PDB entry 8CGS | X-ray diffraction, 1.84 A resolution | chains A and D of the 4 polymer chains in the assembly

[Chain A]
Protein: Arsenite oxidase subunit AioA
From: Alcaligenes faecalis
Notes: EC 1.20.9.1
Reference sequence: Q7SIF4 (AIOA_ALCFA); residues 4-825 here correspond to UniProt positions 5-826 (UniProt number = residue number + 1)
Sequence (822 residues; row label = number of the first residue in the row):
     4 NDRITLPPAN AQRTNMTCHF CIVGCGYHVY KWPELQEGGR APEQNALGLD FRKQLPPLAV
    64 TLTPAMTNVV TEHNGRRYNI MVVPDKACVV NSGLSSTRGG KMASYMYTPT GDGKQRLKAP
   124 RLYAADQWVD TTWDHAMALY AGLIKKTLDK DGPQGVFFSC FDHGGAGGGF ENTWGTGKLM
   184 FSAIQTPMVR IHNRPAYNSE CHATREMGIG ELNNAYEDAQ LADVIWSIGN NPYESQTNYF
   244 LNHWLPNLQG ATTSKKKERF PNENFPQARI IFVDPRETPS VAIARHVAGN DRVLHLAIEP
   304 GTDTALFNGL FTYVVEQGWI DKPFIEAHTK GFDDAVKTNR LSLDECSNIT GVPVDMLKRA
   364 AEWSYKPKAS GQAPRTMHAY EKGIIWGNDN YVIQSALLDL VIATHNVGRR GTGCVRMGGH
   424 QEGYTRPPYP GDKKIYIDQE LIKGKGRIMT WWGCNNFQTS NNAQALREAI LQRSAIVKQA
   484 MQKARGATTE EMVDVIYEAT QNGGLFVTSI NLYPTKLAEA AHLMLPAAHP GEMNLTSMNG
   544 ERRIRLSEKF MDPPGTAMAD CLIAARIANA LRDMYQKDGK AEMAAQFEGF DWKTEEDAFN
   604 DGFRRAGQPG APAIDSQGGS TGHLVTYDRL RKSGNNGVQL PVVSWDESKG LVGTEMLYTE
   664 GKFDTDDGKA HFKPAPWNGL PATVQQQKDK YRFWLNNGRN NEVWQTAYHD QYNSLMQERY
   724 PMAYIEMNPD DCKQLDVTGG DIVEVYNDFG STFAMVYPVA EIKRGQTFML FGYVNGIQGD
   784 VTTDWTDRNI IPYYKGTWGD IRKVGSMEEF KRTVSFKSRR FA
Metal / ion sites: 3Fe-4S cluster Fe: Cys21, Cys24, Cys28
Ligand contacts:
  - molybdenum(iv) ion / oxygen atom: His195, Asn196, Glu203, Lys385, Arg419, Gly422, His423, Arg702
  - 3Fe-4S cluster (F3S): Cys21, Phe23, Cys24, Val26, Gly27, Cys28, Tyr30, Ser98, Ser99, Arg101, Gly102, Thr240, Asn241
  - molybdopterin guanosine dinucleotide (MGD; 2-amino-5,6-dimercapto-7-methyl-3,7,8a,9-tetrahydro-8-oxa-1,3,9,10-tetraaza-anthracen-4-one guanosine dinucleotide), molecule 1: Cys24, Arg101, Gly232, Asn233, Asn234, Glu237, Ser238, Gln239, Val276, Asp277, Pro278, Arg279, Thr281, Ile301, Pro303, Gly304, Asp306, Glu384, Lys385, Gly386, Ile387, Gly421, Gly422, His423, Trp697, Asn699, Asn700, Gly701, Arg702, Asn703, Asn704, Val706, Trp707, Gln708, Phe771, Phe774, Tyr796, Lys798
  - molybdopterin guanosine dinucleotide (MGD), molecule 2: Ala169, Gly170, His195, Asn196, Lys385, Trp389, His423, Trp455, Gly456, Cys457, Asn458, Asn459, Thr462, Ile513, Asn514, Leu515, Tyr516, Thr518, Ala530, Ala531, His532, Asp563, Asn700, Arg702, Gln708, Thr709, Tyr711, Phe774, Gln781, Gly782, Thr785, Tyr797, Lys798
  - tetrakis(oxidanyl)antimony (UJI): His166, His195, Asn196, Arg197, Glu203, Lys385, Arg419, Gly421, Gly422, His423, Gln424, Glu425
Swiss-Prot annotation at these positions:
  - binding site ([3Fe-4S] cluster): Cys21, Cys24, Cys28
  - binding site (substrate): His195, Glu203, Arg419, His423
  - site: Ser99 (Involved in charge transfer)

[Chain D]
Protein: AioB
From: Alcaligenes faecalis
Sequence (133 residues; numbered 1 to 133; the number before each row is that of its first residue):
     1 RTTLQYPATQ VSVAKNLKAN EPVSFTYPDT SSPCVAVKLG SPVPGGVGPN NDIVAYSVLC
    61 THMGCPTSYD KSSKTFKCPC HFTEFDAEKA GQMICGQATE NLPRVLLRYD EASDALTAVG
   121 VDGLIYGRQA NVI
Disulfide bonds: Cys65-Cys80
Metal / ion sites: 2Fe-2S cluster Fe: Cys60, Cys78, His81
Ligand contacts: 2Fe-2S cluster (FES): Cys60, His62, Met63, Gly64, Cys65, Cys78, Cys80, His81, Phe82, Thr83

[Chain A / chain D interface]
Contacting residue pairs (18):
  Arg6(A) with Thr2(D)
  Ile7(A) with Thr2(D)
  Thr8(A) with Thr2(D), hydrogen bond
  Leu38(A) with Thr3(D); Tyr6(D), hydrophobic; Leu106(D), hydrophobic; Gly120(D); Val121(D)
  Gln39(A) with Thr3(D)
  Glu40(A) with Arg1(D), salt bridge; Thr2(D), hydrogen bond; Thr3(D), hydrogen bond
  Asn77(A) with Pro44(D); Gly45(D), hydrogen bond (backbone-backbone)
  Arg79(A) with Gly45(D); Gly46(D); Val47(D)
  Arg80(A) with Asp122(D)
Other interface residues (no listed pair), chain A (12 interface residues in all): Glu37, His76, Gly78

[Summary]
Chain A and chain D each contribute 12 residues to their interface, with 4 hydrogen bonds and 1 salt bridge.
Among the polar pairs are Glu40(A)-Arg1(D), Thr8(A)-Thr2(D) and Glu40(A)-Thr2(D). Ligands of chain A:
molybdopterin guanosine dinucleotide, molybdenum(iv) ion / oxygen atom, 3Fe-4S cluster and
tetrakis(oxidanyl)antimony.
Here chain A is Arsenite oxidase subunit AioA and chain D is AioB, both from Alcaligenes faecalis. Entry 8CGS
(Crystal structure of arsenite oxidase from Alcaligenes faecalis (Af Aio) bound to antimony oxyanion) was
determined by X-ray diffraction together with 8CCQ from the same study.
